Entry 2OD9 (X-ray diffraction, 2.05 A resolution); this record covers chains A and B.

[Chain A]
Molecule: NAD-dependent deacetylase HST2
Source organism: Saccharomyces cerevisiae
Notes: EC 3.5.1.-; fragment: Hst2 catalytic core domain, residues 1-294
UniProtKB: P53686 (HST2_YEAST); numbering as in UniProt (aligned over 1-294)
Chain sequence (308 residues; numbered -13 to 294; the number before each row is that of its first residue; numbers below 1 keep their minus sign (Met-13 is residue -13)):
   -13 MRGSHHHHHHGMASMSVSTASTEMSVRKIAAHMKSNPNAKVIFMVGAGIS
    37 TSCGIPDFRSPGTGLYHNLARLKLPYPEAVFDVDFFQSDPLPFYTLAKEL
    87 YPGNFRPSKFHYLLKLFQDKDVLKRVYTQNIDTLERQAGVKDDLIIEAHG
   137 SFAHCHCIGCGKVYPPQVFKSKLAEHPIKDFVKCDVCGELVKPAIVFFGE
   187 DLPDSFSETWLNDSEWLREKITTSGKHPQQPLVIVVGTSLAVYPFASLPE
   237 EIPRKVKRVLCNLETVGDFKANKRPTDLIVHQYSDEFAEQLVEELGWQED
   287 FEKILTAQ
Unresolved in the structure: -13 to -3, 210-214, 294
Construct notes: initiating methionine (-13); cloning artifact (-12 to -10, -3 to 0); expression tag (-9 to -4)
Ion coordination: Zn2+: Cys143, Cys146, Cys170, Cys173
Residues lining bound ligands: A1R / nicotinamide: Gly32, Ala33, Gly34, Thr37, Phe44, Arg45, Glu64, Phe67, Gln115, Ile117, Phe184, Gly223, Thr224, Ser225, Leu226, Val228, Cys247, Asn248, Leu249, Glu250, Val252, Gln268, Tyr269, Ser270
Swiss-Prot annotation at these positions:
  - active site: His135 (Proton acceptor)
  - binding site (NAD(+)): Gln115 to Asp118, Gly223 to Ser225, Asn248 to Glu250, Ser270
  - binding site (Zn(2+)): Cys143, Cys146, Cys170, Cys173
  - modified residue: Ser2 (N-acetylserine)
From the paper describing this entry:
  - binding site for nicotinamide: Phe44, Glu64, Phe67, Asn116, Ile117, Phe184
  - catalytic residues: His135 (citing earlier work)
  - mutagenesis - I117A, I117D, I117H, I117W, I117Y: abolished catalytic activity
  - mutagenesis - I117F, I117V: unchanged catalytic activity
  - mutagenesis - I117F (Kd 25.8 uM), I117V (Kd 25.5 uM), D118N (28-fold): decreased binding to NAD+
  - mutagenesis - D118N: decreased catalytic activity
  - conformationally variable residues (loop rearrangement): Thr37 to Asp43

[Chain B]
Molecule: H4 peptide
Chain sequence (14 residues; row label = number of the first residue in the row):
    12 KGGAKRHRKILTAQ
Unresolved in the structure: 19-25
Modified residues: Lys16 (n(6)-acetyllysine; ALY)
From the paper describing this entry:
  - post-translational modification sites: Lys16

[Chain A / chain B interface]
Contacting residue pairs - 32 pairs, chain A then chain B:
  Glu64(A) - His18(B)  salt bridge
  Phe67(A) - Lys16(B)
  His135(A) - Lys16(B)
  Ile181(A) - Lys16(B)
  Val182(A) - Lys16(B)
  Phe183(A) - Lys16(B)
  Phe184(A) - Lys16(B)
  Phe184(A) - His18(B)
  Gly185(A) - Ala15(B)
  Gly185(A) - Lys16(B)  hydrogen bond (backbone-backbone)
  Glu186(A) - Ala15(B)
  Glu186(A) - Lys16(B)  hydrogen bond (backbone-backbone)
  Asp187(A) - Gly14(B)
  Asp187(A) - Ala15(B)
  Leu188(A) - Lys12(B)
  Pro189(A) - Lys12(B)  hydrogen bond (backbone-side chain)
  Asp190(A) - Lys12(B)
  Phe192(A) - Lys12(B)
  Ser193(A) - Lys12(B)  hydrogen bond (side chain-backbone)
  Ala227(A) - Arg17(B)
  Ala227(A) - His18(B)  hydrogen bond (backbone-side chain)
  Val228(A) - Lys16(B)
  Val228(A) - Arg17(B)
  Val228(A) - His18(B)
  Tyr229(A) - Ala15(B)
  Tyr229(A) - Lys16(B)
  Tyr229(A) - Arg17(B)  hydrogen bond (backbone-backbone)
  Tyr229(A) - His18(B)
  Pro230(A) - Gly13(B)
  Pro230(A) - Gly14(B)
  Pro230(A) - Ala15(B)
  Pro230(A) - Arg17(B)
Interface residues without a listed pair, chain A (20 interface residues in all): Ile117

[Overview]
20 residues of chain A face 7 of chain B across their interface; the contacts include 6 hydrogen bonds and 1
salt bridge. Polar pairs include Glu64(A)-His18(B), Pro189(A)-Lys12(B) and Ser193(A)-Lys12(B). The paper
reports the catalytic residue His135(A); I117A, I117D and I117H of chain A, among others, abolish catalytic
activity; 8 substitutions were tested in all.
Chain A is NAD-dependent deacetylase HST2 (Saccharomyces cerevisiae) and chain B is H4 peptide; the structure,
Structural Basis for Nicotinamide Inhibition and Base Exchange in Sir2 Enzymes, was determined by X-ray
diffraction, deposited together with 2QQF, 2QQG, 2OD7 and 2OD2.
